Entry 5DYE (X-ray diffraction, 3.50 A resolution); this record covers chains A and D of the 4 polymer chains in the assembly.

# Chain A
Protein: Aquaporin-5
Organism: Homo sapiens
Reference sequence: P55064 (AQP5_HUMAN); residue numbers follow UniProt; this construct covers 1-265
Sequence (265 residues; each row starts with the number of its first residue):
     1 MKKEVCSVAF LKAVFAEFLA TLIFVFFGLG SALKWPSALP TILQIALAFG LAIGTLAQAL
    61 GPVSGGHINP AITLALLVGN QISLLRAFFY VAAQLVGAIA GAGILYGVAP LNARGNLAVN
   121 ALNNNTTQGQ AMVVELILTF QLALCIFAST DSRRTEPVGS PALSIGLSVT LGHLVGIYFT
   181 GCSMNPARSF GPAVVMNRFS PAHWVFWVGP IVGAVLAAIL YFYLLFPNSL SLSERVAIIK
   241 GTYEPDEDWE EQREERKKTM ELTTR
Not modelled in the structure: 1, 245-265
Sequence notes: engineered mutation Glu156 (Ser in P55064)
Swiss-Prot annotation at these positions:
  - motif: Asn69 to Ala71 (NPA 1), Asn185 to Ala187 (NPA 2)
  - glycosylation (N-linked (GlcNAc...) asparagine): Asn124, Asn125
  - natural variant: Ala38 (A38E: In PPKB), Ile45 (I45S: In PPKB), Asn123 (N123D: In PPKB; N123Y: In PPKB), Ile177 (I177F: In PPKB), Arg188 (R188C: In PPKB)
Ligand contacts: PS6 (O-[(S)-{[(2S)-2-(hexanoyloxy)-3-(tetradecanoyloxy)propyl]oxy}(hydroxy)phosphoryl]-D-serine): Thr155, Glu156, Pro157, Val158, Gly159, Ser160, Leu163
From the paper describing this entry:
  - mutagenesis - S156E: increased localization

# Chain D
Protein: Aquaporin-5
Organism: Homo sapiens
Reference sequence: P55064 (AQP5_HUMAN); the construct lacks a stretch of the UniProt sequence, so the offset changes along the chain: 1-247 = UniProt 1-247; 248-264 = UniProt 249-265
Sequence (265 residues; each row starts with the number of its first residue):
     1 MKKEVCSVAF LKAVFAEFLA TLIFVFFGLG SALKWPSALP TILQIALAFG LAIGTLAQAL
    61 GPVSGGHINP AITLALLVGN QISLLRAFFY VAAQLVGAIA GAGILYGVAP LNARGNLAVN
   121 ALNNNTTQGQ AMVVELILTF QLALCIFAST DSRRTEPVGS PALSIGLSVT LGHLVGIYFT
   181 GCSMNPARSF GPAVVMNRFS PAHWVFWVGP IVGAVLAAIL YFYLLFPNSL SLSERVAIIK
   241 GTYEPDE
  247A D
   248 WEEQREERKK TMELTTR
Not modelled in the structure: 1, 247A, 255-264
Sequence notes: engineered mutation Glu156 (Ser in P55064)
Swiss-Prot annotation at these positions:
  - motif: Asn69 to Ala71 (NPA 1), Asn185 to Ala187 (NPA 2)
  - glycosylation (N-linked (GlcNAc...) asparagine): Asn124, Asn125
Ligand contacts: PS6 (O-[(S)-{[(2S)-2-(hexanoyloxy)-3-(tetradecanoyloxy)propyl]oxy}(hydroxy)phosphoryl]-D-serine): Gly159, Ser160, Leu163
From the paper describing this entry:
  - mutagenesis - S156E: increased localization

# How chain A and chain D interact
Contacting residue pairs (62; chain A residue first):
  Ile42(A) - Gln44(D)
  Leu43(A) - Leu43(D)  hydrophobic
  Leu43(A) - Gln44(D)
  Leu43(A) - Leu47(D)  hydrophobic
  Asn125(A) - Pro110(D)
  Asn125(A) - Asn112(D)  hydrogen bond
  Thr126(A) - Val108(D)
  Thr126(A) - Pro110(D)
  Gln130(A) - Gly107(D)  hydrogen bond (side chain-backbone)
  Gln130(A) - Val108(D)  hydrogen bond (side chain-backbone)
  Ile137(A) - Phe26(D)  hydrophobic
  Ile137(A) - Phe27(D)  hydrophobic
  Leu138(A) - Phe27(D)  hydrophobic
  Phe140(A) - Leu19(D)  hydrophobic
  Phe140(A) - Ile23(D)  hydrophobic
  Gln141(A) - Phe27(D)
  Gln141(A) - Thr55(D)
  Leu144(A) - Leu60(D)  hydrophobic
  Cys145(A) - Thr55(D)
  Cys145(A) - Ala59(D)  hydrophobic
  Ala148(A) - Ala59(D)
  Ser149(A) - Gln58(D)
  Arg154(A) - Gln58(D)  hydrogen bond (side chain-backbone)
  Arg154(A) - Pro62(D)
  Pro157(A) - Val158(D)  hydrophobic
  Pro157(A) - Pro161(D)
  Val158(A) - Gln58(D)  hydrogen bond (backbone-side chain)
  Val158(A) - Ser160(D)  hydrogen bond (backbone-side chain)
  Gly159(A) - Gly159(D)
  Gly159(A) - Ser160(D)
  Ser160(A) - Gln58(D)
  Ser160(A) - Ser160(D)
  Ser164(A) - Gln58(D)
  Ser164(A) - Ser160(D)
  Ser164(A) - Leu163(D)
  Leu167(A) - Leu51(D)  hydrophobic
  Leu167(A) - Thr55(D)
  Leu167(A) - Leu163(D)  hydrophobic
  Ser168(A) - Thr55(D)
  Leu171(A) - Phe27(D)
  Leu171(A) - Ala48(D)
  Leu171(A) - Leu51(D)
  Leu171(A) - Ala52(D)
  Leu171(A) - Thr55(D)
  Leu174(A) - Ser31(D)
  Leu174(A) - Gln44(D)
  Leu174(A) - Ala48(D)
  Val175(A) - Phe27(D)
  Val175(A) - Gly30(D)
  Val175(A) - Ser31(D)
  Tyr178(A) - Trp35(D)  hydrophobic
  Tyr178(A) - Ala38(D)  hydrogen bond (side chain-backbone)
  Tyr178(A) - Pro40(D)
  Tyr178(A) - Gln44(D)  hydrogen bond
  Phe179(A) - Trp35(D)  hydrophobic
  Leu220(A) - Phe15(D)  hydrophobic
  Leu220(A) - Leu19(D)  hydrophobic
  Leu224(A) - Lys12(D)  hydrogen bond (backbone-side chain)
  Leu225(A) - Lys12(D)  hydrogen bond (backbone-side chain)
  Leu225(A) - Val63(D)  hydrophobic
  Phe226(A) - Pro62(D)  hydrophobic
  Phe226(A) - Val63(D)  hydrophobic
Interface residues without a listed pair, chain A (38 interface residues in all): Asn123, Val133, Val134, Glu156, Leu163, Thr170, Gly172, Pro227
Interface residues without a listed pair, chain D (36 interface residues in all): Ser37, Leu39, Gly61, Ile104

# Overview
The interface between chain A and chain D involves 38 residues on one side and 36 on the other, with 10
hydrogen bonds. Polar pairs include Asn125(A)-Asn112(D), Gln130(A)-Gly107(D) and Gln130(A)-Val108(D). Compound
PS6 is bound between chain A and chain D. From the paper: S156E of chain A increases localization; S156E of
chain D increases localization.
Both chains are Aquaporin-5 (Homo sapiens). Entry 5DYE (Crystal structure of the full length S156E mutant of
human aquaporin 5) was determined by X-ray diffraction together with 5C5X from the same study.
